PDB entry 4AST | X-ray diffraction, 2.38 A resolution | chains A and D of the 8 polymer chains in the assembly

Chain A (and D):
Name: Aldo-keto reductase AKR14A1
From: Escherichia coli K-12
Notes: chain D of this document is another copy of the same molecule, construct and numbering; everything in this record applies to it too
Reference sequence: Q46851 (YGHZ_ECOLI); residue numbers follow UniProt; this construct covers 1-346
Sequence (346 residues; each row starts with the number of its first residue):
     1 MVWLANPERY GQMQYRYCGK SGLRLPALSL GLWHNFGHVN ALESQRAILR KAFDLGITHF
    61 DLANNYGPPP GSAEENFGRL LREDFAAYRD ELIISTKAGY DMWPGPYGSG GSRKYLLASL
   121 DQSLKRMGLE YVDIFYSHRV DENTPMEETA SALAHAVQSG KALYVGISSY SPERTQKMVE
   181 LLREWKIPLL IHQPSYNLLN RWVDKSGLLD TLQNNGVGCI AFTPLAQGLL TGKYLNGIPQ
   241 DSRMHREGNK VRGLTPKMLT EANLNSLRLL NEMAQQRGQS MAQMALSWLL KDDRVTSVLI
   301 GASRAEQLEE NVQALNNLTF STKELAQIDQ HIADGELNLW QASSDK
Unresolved in the structure: 1, 232-261, 339-346 (chain D: 1, 233-261, 339-346)
UniProt features mapped onto this chain:
  - binding site (NADP(+)): Trp33, Asp61, Tyr66, Ser168, Gln193, Thr223, Leu225, Gln227, Lys233, Ser303, Gln307, Asn311
  - site (Important for catalysis): Asp61, Tyr66, Lys97, His138

How chain A and chain D interact:
Residue-residue contacts (16; chain A residue first):
  His38(A) - Ala41(D)
  His38(A) - Leu42(D)  hydrogen bond (backbone-backbone)
  His38(A) - Glu43(D)  hydrogen bond (backbone-backbone)
  Val39(A) - Ala41(D)
  Ala41(A) - His38(D)
  Ala41(A) - Val39(D)
  Leu42(A) - His38(D)  hydrogen bond (backbone-backbone)
  Glu43(A) - His38(D)  hydrogen bond (backbone-backbone)
  Glu43(A) - Pro69(D)
  Arg46(A) - His38(D)
  Pro69(A) - Glu43(D)
  Glu75(A) - Arg79(D)  salt bridge
  Glu75(A) - Glu83(D)
  Arg79(A) - Glu75(D)  salt bridge
  Arg79(A) - Arg79(D)
  Glu83(A) - Glu75(D)
Interface residues without a listed pair, chain A (11 interface residues in all): Asn40
Interface residues without a listed pair, chain D (11 interface residues in all): Asn40, Arg46

Overview:
Chain A and chain D each contribute 11 residues to their interface; the contacts include 4 hydrogen bonds and
2 salt bridges. Polar contacts include Glu75(A)-Arg79(D), His38(A)-Leu42(D) and His38(A)-Glu43(D). UniProt
lists 12 NADP+-binding residues on chain A.
Both chains are Aldo-keto reductase AKR14A1 (Escherichia coli K-12). Entry 4AST (The apo structure of a
bacterial aldo-keto reductase AKR14A1) was determined by X-ray diffraction together with 4AUB from the same
study.
